3JAL - chains C and I of the 14 polymer chains in the assembly; structure by electron microscopy, 3.50 A resolution.

== Chain C ==
Molecule: Tubulin alpha-1B chain
From: Sus scrofa
UniProt: Q2XVP4 (TBA1B_PIG); numbering as in UniProt (aligned over 1-451)
Sequence (451 residues; numbered 1 to 451; the number before each row is that of its first residue):
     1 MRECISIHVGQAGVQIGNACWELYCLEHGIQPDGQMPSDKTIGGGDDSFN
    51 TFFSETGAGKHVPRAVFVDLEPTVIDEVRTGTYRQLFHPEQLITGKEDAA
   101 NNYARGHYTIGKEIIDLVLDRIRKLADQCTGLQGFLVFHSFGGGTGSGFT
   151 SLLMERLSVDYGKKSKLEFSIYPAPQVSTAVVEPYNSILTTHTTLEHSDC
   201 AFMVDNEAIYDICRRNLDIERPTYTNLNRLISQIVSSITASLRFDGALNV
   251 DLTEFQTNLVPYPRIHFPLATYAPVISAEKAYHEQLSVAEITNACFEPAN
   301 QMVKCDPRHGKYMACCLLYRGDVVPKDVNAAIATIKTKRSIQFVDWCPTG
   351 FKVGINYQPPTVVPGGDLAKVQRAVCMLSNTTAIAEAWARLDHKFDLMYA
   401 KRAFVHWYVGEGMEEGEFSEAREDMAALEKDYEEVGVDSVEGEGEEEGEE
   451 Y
Disordered / not traced: 38-46, 442-451
Ion coordination: Mg2+: Glu71 (together with GTP)
Ligand contacts: GTP (guanosine-5'-triphosphate): Gly10, Gln11, Ala12, Gln15, Asp69, Glu71, Asp98, Ala99, Ala100, Asn101, Ser140, Gly143, Gly144, Thr145, Gly146, Ile171, Thr179, Glu183, Asn206, Tyr224, Leu227, Asn228, Ile231
UniProt features mapped onto this chain:
  - motif: Met1 to Cys4 (MREC motif)
  - active site: Glu254
  - binding site (GTP): Gly10, Gln11, Ala12, Gln15, Glu71, Ala99, Ser140, Gly143, Gly144, Thr145, Gly146, Thr179, Glu183, Asn206, Tyr224, Asn228, Leu252
  - binding site (Mg(2+)): Glu71
  - site: Tyr451 (Involved in polymerization)
  - modified residue: Lys40 (N6,N6,N6-trimethyllysine), Ser48 (Phosphoserine), Ser232 (Phosphoserine), Tyr282 (3'-nitrotyrosine), Arg339 (Omega-N-methylarginine), Ser439 (Phosphoserine), Glu443 (5-glutamyl polyglutamate), Glu445 (5-glutamyl polyglutamate), Tyr451 (3'-nitrotyrosine)
  - cross-link (Glycyl lysine isopeptide (Lys-Gly)): Lys326 (interchain with G-Cter in ubiquitin), Lys370 (interchain with G-Cter in ubiquitin)
From the paper describing this entry:
  - catalytic residues: Glu254 (citing earlier work)

== Chain I ==
Molecule: Tubulin beta chain
From: Sus scrofa
UniProt: P02554 (TBB_PIG); the author numbering skips numbers that UniProt does not, so the offset changes along the chain: 1-44 = UniProt 1-44; 47-360 = UniProt 45-358; 369-455 = UniProt 359-445
Sequence (445 residues; each row starts with the number of its first residue; note: 10 numbers in that range are skipped by the numbering (no residue carries them; nothing is unmodelled there)):
     1 MREIVHIQAGQCGNQIGAKFWEVISDEHGIDPTGSYHGDSDLQL
    47 ERINVYYNEAAGNKYVPRAILVDLEPGTMDSVRSGPFGQIFRPDNFVFGQ
    97 SGAGNNWAKGHYTEGAELVDSVLDVVRKESESCDCLQGFQLTHSLGGGTG
   147 SGMGTLLISKIREEYPDRIMNTFSVVPSPKVSDTVVEPYNATLSVHQLVE
   197 NTDETYCIDNEALYDICFRTLKLTTPTYGDLNHLVSATMSGVTTCLRFPG
   247 QLNADLRKLAVNMVPFPRLHFFMPGFAPLTSRGSQQYRALTVPELTQQMF
   297 DAKNMMAACDPRHGRYLTVAAVFRGRMSMKEVDEQMLNVQNKNSSYFVEW
   347 IPNNVKTAVCDIPP
   369 RGLKMSATFIGNSTAIQELFKRISEQFTAMFRRKAFLHWYTGEGMDEMEF
   419 TEAESNMNDLVSEYQQYQDATADEQGEFEEEGEEDEA
Disordered / not traced: 440-455
Ligand contacts:
  - phosphomethylphosphonic acid guanylate ester (G2P): Gly10, Gln11, Cys12, Gln15, Asp69, Glu71, Ser140, Gly143, Gly144, Thr145, Gly146, Val171, Asp179, Asn206, Tyr224, Asn228
  - GTP (guanosine-5'-triphosphate): Gln247, Leu248, Lys254
UniProt features mapped onto this chain:
  - motif: Met1 to Ile4 (MREI motif)
  - binding site (GTP): Gln11, Glu71, Ser140, Gly144, Thr145, Gly146, Asn206, Asn228
  - binding site (Mg(2+)): Glu71
  - modified residue: Ser40 (Phosphoserine), Lys60 (N6-acetyllysine), Ser174 (Phosphoserine), Thr287 (Phosphothreonine), Thr292 (Phosphothreonine), Arg320 (Omega-N-methylarginine), Glu448 (5-glutamyl polyglutamate)
  - cross-link (Glycyl lysine isopeptide (Lys-Gly)): Lys60 (interchain with G-Cter in ubiquitin), Lys326 (interchain with G-Cter in ubiquitin)

== Interface between chain C and chain I ==
Residue-residue contacts (68):
  Gln11(C) with Gln247(I), hydrogen bond (side chain-backbone); Leu248(I); Asn249(I), hydrogen bond
  Gln15(C) with Gln247(I), hydrogen bond (side chain-backbone)
  Glu71(C) with Arg2(I), salt bridge
  Thr73(C) with Arg2(I); Arg48(I); Asn249(I)
  Asp76(C) with Arg48(I), salt bridge
  Glu77(C) with Pro245(I)
  Lys96(C) with Arg2(I); Asp130(I)
  Glu97(C) with Cys131(I), hydrogen bond; Leu132(I); Arg164(I), salt bridge; Arg253(I), salt bridge
  Asp98(C) with Asp251(I); Lys254(I), salt bridge
  Ala100(C) with Arg253(I); Lys254(I); Val257(I)
  Asn101(C) with Lys254(I); Asn258(I); Lys352(I)
  Arg105(C) with Arg253(I)
  Pro175(C) with Asn349(I)
  Gln176(C) with Leu333(I); Asn349(I)
  Val177(C) with Asp329(I)
  Ser178(C) with Asn349(I), hydrogen bond
  Thr179(C) with Leu248(I); Val351(I); Lys352(I); Thr353(I)
  Ala180(C) with Lys352(I)
  Val181(C) with Asn258(I), hydrogen bond (backbone-side chain); Ile347(I), hydrophobic
  Val182(C) with Asn258(I)
  Tyr210(C) with Met325(I); Lys326(I); Asp329(I)
  Arg214(C) with Lys326(I)
  Glu220(C) with Lys326(I)
  Arg221(C) with Ser324(I), hydrogen bond (backbone-side chain); Glu327(I), salt bridge
  Pro222(C) with Lys326(I)
  Thr223(C) with Gln247(I)
  Tyr224(C) with Gln247(I); Met325(I)
  Lys394(C) with Asn349(I), hydrogen bond
  Leu397(C) with Trp346(I)
  Met398(C) with Trp346(I); Pro348(I)
  Lys401(C) with Phe262(I); Trp346(I); Thr439(I)
  Ala403(C) with Ile347(I), hydrophobic
  Phe404(C) with Val257(I); Asn258(I); Val260(I); Pro261(I), hydrogen bond (backbone-backbone); Ile347(I), hydrophobic
  His406(C) with Val260(I); Pro261(I); Pro263(I)
  Trp407(C) with Ala256(I); Val257(I); Val260(I), hydrogen bond (side chain-backbone)
Also at the interface, not in a pair above, chain C (37 interface residues in all): Pro72, Arg402
Also at the interface, not in a pair above, chain I (41 interface residues in all): Glu47, Gln133, Gly246, Thr314, Asn337, Asn350, Ala438

== Overview ==
37 residues of chain C face 41 of chain I across their interface; the contacts include 10 hydrogen bonds and 6
salt bridges. Among the polar pairs are Glu71(C)-Arg2(I), Asp76(C)-Arg48(I) and Glu97(C)-Arg164(I). GTP is
bound between chain C and chain I. Bound to chain I: phosphomethylphosphonic acid guanylate ester. The paper
reports the catalytic residue Glu254(C).
Here chain C is Tubulin alpha-1B chain and chain I is Tubulin beta chain, both from Sus scrofa. Entry 3JAL
(Cryo-EM structure of GMPCPP-microtubule co-polymerized with EB3) was determined by electron microscopy (same
publication as 3JAK, 3JAR, 3JAS, 3JAT and 3JAW).
